Entry 6GT5 (X-ray diffraction, 2.45 A resolution); this record covers chain A.

# Chain A
Name: U6 small nuclear RNA (adenine-(43)-N(6))-methyltransferase
From: Homo sapiens
Notes: EC 2.1.1.346, 2.1.1.62
UniProtKB: Q86W50 (MET16_HUMAN); numbering as in UniProt (aligned over 1-291)
Sequence (291 residues; row label = number of the first residue in the row):
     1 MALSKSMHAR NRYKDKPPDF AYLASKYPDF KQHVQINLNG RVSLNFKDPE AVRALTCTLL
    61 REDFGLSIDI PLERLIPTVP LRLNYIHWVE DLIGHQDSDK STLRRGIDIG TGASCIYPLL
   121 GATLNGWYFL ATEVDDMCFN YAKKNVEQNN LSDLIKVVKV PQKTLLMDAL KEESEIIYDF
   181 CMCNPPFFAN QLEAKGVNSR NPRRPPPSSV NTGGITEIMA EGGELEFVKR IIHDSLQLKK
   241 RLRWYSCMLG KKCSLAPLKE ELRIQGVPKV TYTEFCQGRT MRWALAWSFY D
Disordered / not traced: 97-99, 188-221
Swiss-Prot annotation at these positions:
  - region: P17 to F20 (RNA-binding), K163 to M167 (K-loop), S199 to N211 (RNA-binding), G250 to S254 (RNA-binding), Q277 to W283 (RNA-binding)
  - binding site (S-adenosyl-L-methionine): R82, G110, S114, E133, T164, N184
  - natural variant: G110 (G110C: Found in patients with large intestine cancer)
  - mutagenesis: K5 to K16 (Abolished methyltransferase activity), K5 (K5A: Does not affect methyltransferase activity; K5E: Reduced methyltransferase activity), R10 (R10A: Does not affect methyltransferase activity; R10D/E: Reduced methyltransferase activity), R12 (R12A: Does not affect methyltransferase activity), K14 (K14A: Does not affect methyltransferase activity), K16 (K16A: Does not affect methyltransferase activity), K26 (K26A: Does not affect methyltransferase activity; when associated with A-31), K31 (K31A: Does not affect methyltransferase activity; when associated with A-26), N39 (N39A: Does not affect methyltransferase activity), K47 (K47E: Reduced methyltransferase activity), R82 (R82A/E: Abolished methyltransferase activity in vitro), E133 (E133A: Abolished methyltransferase activity in vitro), 9 further mutagenesis entries in UniProt
From the paper describing this entry:
  - catalytic residues: N184, P185 (proposed by the authors, not directly observed)
  - mutagenesis - K5A/R10A/R12A/K14A/K16A, K47E/R279E, R74E, R82E, F187G, R279E, R282E: abolished catalytic activity
  - mutagenesis - K5A, R10A, R12A, K14A, K16A, K26A/K31A: unchanged catalytic activity
  - mutagenesis - K5E, R10D, R10E, K47E: decreased catalytic activity

# In short
Curated annotation (UniProt) lists 6 S-adenosyl-L-methionine-binding residues and 34 mutagenesis sites. From
the paper: catalytic residues N184 and P185; K5A/R10A/R12A/K14A/K16A, K47E/R279E and R74E, among others,
abolish catalytic activity; 17 substitutions were tested in all.
Chain A is U6 small nuclear RNA (adenine-(43)-N(6))-methyltransferase (Homo sapiens); the structure, METTL16
MTase domain (crystal form 2), was determined by X-ray diffraction, deposited together with 6GFK and 6GFN.
